PDB entry 3PXT | X-ray diffraction, 2.16 A resolution | chains A and F of the 6 polymer chains in the assembly

Chain A:
Protein: Methylamine utilization protein MauG
From: Paracoccus denitrificans
Notes: EC 1.-.-.-
UniProt: Q51658 (MAUG_PARDP); residues 1-367 here correspond to UniProt positions 21-387 (UniProt number = residue number + 20)
Sequence (373 residues; row label = number of the first residue in the row):
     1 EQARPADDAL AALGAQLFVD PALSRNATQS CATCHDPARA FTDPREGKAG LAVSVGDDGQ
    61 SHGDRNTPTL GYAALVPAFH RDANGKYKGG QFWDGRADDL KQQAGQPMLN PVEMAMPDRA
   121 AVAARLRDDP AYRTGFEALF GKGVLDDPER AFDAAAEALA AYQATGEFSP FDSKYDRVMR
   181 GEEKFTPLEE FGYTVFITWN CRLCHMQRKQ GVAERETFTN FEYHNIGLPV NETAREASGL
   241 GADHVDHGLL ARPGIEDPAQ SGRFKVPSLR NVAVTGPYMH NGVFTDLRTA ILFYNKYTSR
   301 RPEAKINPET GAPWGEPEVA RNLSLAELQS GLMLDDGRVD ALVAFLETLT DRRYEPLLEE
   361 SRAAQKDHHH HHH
Unresolved in the structure: 1-5, 360-373
Differences from the reference sequence: expression tag (368-373)
Metal / ion sites: heme c Fe site 1 near His-35 (its only coordinating residue here); Ca2+: Asn-66, Thr-275, Pro-277; heme c Fe site 2: His-205, Tyr-294; Na+ site 1: Asn-231, Thr-233; Na+ site 2: Leu-250, Arg-252, Ile-255
Small-molecule neighbours:
  - carbon monoxide (CMO): His-35, Phe-92, Gln-103, Pro-107, Glu-113
  - heme c (HEC), molecule 1: Gln-29, Ser-30, Cys-31, Cys-34, His-35, Arg-45, Ser-54, Val-55, Gly-56, Arg-65, Asn-66, Thr-67, Pro-68, Thr-69, Leu-70, Gln-91, Phe-92, Trp-93, Asp-94, Arg-96, Leu-100, Gln-103, Ala-104, Pro-107, Met-108, Glu-113, Met-114, Leu-159, Gln-163, Lys-265
  - heme c (HEC), molecule 2: Trp-93, Asn-200, Cys-201, Cys-204, His-205, His-224, Ile-226, Leu-228, Phe-264, Lys-265, Val-266, Pro-267, Leu-269, Val-272, Tyr-278, Met-279, His-280, Leu-287, Ala-290, Ile-291, Tyr-294, Ser-324, Glu-327, Leu-328, Leu-334, Leu-342, Leu-346
Swiss-Prot annotation at these positions:
  - binding site (heme c): Cys-31, Cys-34, His-35, Cys-201, Cys-204, His-205, His-280
Reported in the primary citation:
  - heme c coordination: His-35
  - conformationally variable residues: Pro-107, Glu-113
  - binding site for carbon monoxide: Pro-107, Glu-113
  - catalytic residues: Gln-103, Pro-107, Glu-113 (proposed by the authors, not directly observed)
  - mutagenesis - Y294H: abolished catalytic activity (citing earlier work)

Chain F:
Protein: Methylamine dehydrogenase heavy chain
From: Paracoccus denitrificans
Notes: EC 1.4.99.3
UniProt: A1BB97 (A1BB97_PARDP); residues 1-386 here correspond to UniProt positions 32-417 (UniProt number = residue number + 31)
Sequence (386 residues; each row starts with the number of its first residue):
     1 QDAPEAETQA QETQGQAAAR AAAADLAAGQ DDEPRILEAP APDARRVYVN DPAHFAAVTQ
    61 QFVIDGEAGR VIGMIDGGFL PNPVVADDGS FIAHASTVFS RIARGERTDY VEVFDPVTLL
   121 PTADIELPDA PRFLVGTYPW MTSLTPDGKT LLFYQFSPAP AVGVVDLEGK AFKRMLDVPD
   181 CYHIFPTAPD TFFMHCRDGS LAKVAFGTEG TPEITHTEVF HPEDEFLINH PAYSQKAGRL
   241 VWPTYTGKIH QIDLSSGDAK FLPAVEALTE AERADGWRPG GWQQVAYHRA LDRIYLLVDQ
   301 RDEWRHKTAS RFVVVLDAKT GERLAKFEMG HEIDSINVSQ DEKPLLYALS TGDKTLYIHD
   361 AESGEELRSV NQLGHGPQVI TTADMG
Unresolved in the structure: 1-10
Disulfides: Cys-181/Cys-196
Small-molecule neighbours: PG6 (1-(2-methoxy-ethoxy)-2-{2-[2-(2-methoxy-ethoxy]-ethoxy}-ethane): Glu-218, Val-219, Phe-220, Phe-261, Leu-262

How chain A and chain F interact:
Pairs across the interface (10):
  Asn-84(A) / Glu-33(F)
  Arg-208(A) / Gly-29(F)  hydrogen bond (side chain-backbone)
  Arg-208(A) / Asp-31(F)  salt bridge
  Lys-209(A) / Asp-31(F)  hydrogen bond (backbone-side chain)
  Lys-209(A) / Asp-32(F)
  Lys-209(A) / Glu-33(F)  salt bridge
  Lys-209(A) / Pro-34(F)
  Gln-210(A) / Asp-31(F)  hydrogen bond (backbone-side chain)
  Gln-210(A) / Asp-32(F)
  Gln-210(A) / Pro-34(F)
Also at the interface, not in a pair above, chain F (6 interface residues in all): Gln-30

Overview:
4 residues of chain A and 6 residues of chain F are in contact, with 3 hydrogen bonds and 2 salt bridges.
Among the polar pairs are Arg-208(A)/Asp-31(F), Lys-209(A)/Glu-33(F) and Arg-208(A)/Gly-29(F). Ligands of
chain A: carbon monoxide and heme c. The paper reports catalytic residues Gln-103(A), Pro-107(A) and
Glu-113(A); Y294H of chain A abolishes catalytic activity.
Here chain A is Methylamine utilization protein MauG and chain F is Methylamine dehydrogenase heavy chain,
both from Paracoccus denitrificans. Entry 3PXT (Crystal Structure of Ferrous CO Adduct of MauG in Complex with
Pre-Methylamine Dehydrogenase) was determined by X-ray diffraction, deposited together with 3PXS and 3PXW.
